Entry 5YUP (X-ray diffraction, 1.81 A resolution); this record covers chains H and L.

== Chain H ==
Protein: the heavy chain of the Fab fragment of FVIIa antibody mAb4F5
Source organism: Mus musculus
Notes: antibody fragment or engineered binder
Chain sequence (219 residues; each row starts with the number of its first residue):
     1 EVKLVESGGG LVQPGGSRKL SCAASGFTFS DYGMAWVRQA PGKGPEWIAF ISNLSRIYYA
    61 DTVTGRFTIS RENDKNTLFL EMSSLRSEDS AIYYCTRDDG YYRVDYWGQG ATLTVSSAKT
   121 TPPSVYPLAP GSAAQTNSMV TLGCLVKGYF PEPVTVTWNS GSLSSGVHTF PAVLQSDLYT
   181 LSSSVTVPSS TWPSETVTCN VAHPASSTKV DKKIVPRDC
Disulfides: Cys22-Cys95, Cys144-Cys199

== Chain L ==
Protein: the light chain of the Fab fragment of FVIIa antibody mAb4F5
Source organism: Mus musculus
Notes: antibody fragment or engineered binder
Chain sequence (215 residues; numbered 1 to 215; the number before each row is that of its first residue):
     1 DIVMTQSHKF LSTSVGNRVS ITCKASQDVG IGLVSWYQQK PGQSPKLLIH WASTRHTGVP
    61 DRFTGSGSGT DFTLTINNVQ SEDLATYFCQ QFSNYPLTFG SGTRLEIKRA DAAPTVSIFP
   121 PSSEQLTSGG ASVVCFLNNF YPKDINVKWK IDGSERQNGV LNSWTDQDSK DSTYSMSSTL
   181 TLTKDEYERH NSYTCEATHK TSTSPIVKSF NRDEC
Disulfides: Cys23-Cys89, Cys135-Cys195

== Chain H / chain L interface ==
Residue-residue contacts (65):
  Gln39(H) - Gln39(L)
  Pro45(H) - Phe88(L)
  Pro45(H) - Phe99(L)
  Trp47(H) - Tyr95(L)  hydrophobic
  Trp47(H) - Pro96(L)  hydrophobic
  Trp47(H) - Leu97(L)
  Trp47(H) - Phe99(L)
  Phe50(H) - Tyr95(L)
  Tyr58(H) - Tyr95(L)
  Tyr94(H) - Gln39(L)  hydrogen bond
  Tyr101(H) - Trp51(L)
  Tyr101(H) - Phe92(L)  hydrophobic
  Tyr102(H) - Gln90(L)  hydrogen bond (backbone-side chain)
  Tyr102(H) - Phe92(L)
  Tyr102(H) - Tyr95(L)
  Arg103(H) - Tyr37(L)
  Arg103(H) - His50(L)
  Arg103(H) - Trp51(L)
  Arg103(H) - Phe92(L)
  Val104(H) - Tyr37(L)  hydrogen bond (backbone-side chain)
  Val104(H) - Leu47(L)
  Asp105(H) - Leu47(L)
  Trp107(H) - Tyr37(L)
  Trp107(H) - Ser44(L)  hydrogen bond (backbone-side chain)
  Trp107(H) - Pro45(L)
  Gly108(H) - Ser44(L)
  Tyr126(H) - Ser122(L)
  Tyr126(H) - Glu124(L)
  Tyr126(H) - Gln125(L)
  Tyr126(H) - Ser128(L)
  Pro127(H) - Ser122(L)
  Pro127(H) - Glu124(L)
  Leu128(H) - Phe119(L)
  Leu128(H) - Val134(L)  hydrophobic
  Ala129(H) - Phe119(L)
  Pro130(H) - Phe119(L)
  Thr141(H) - Ser117(L)
  Thr141(H) - Phe119(L)
  Leu145(H) - Ser132(L)
  Lys147(H) - Gln125(L)
  His168(H) - Asn138(L)
  His168(H) - Asn139(L)  hydrogen bond
  His168(H) - Ser175(L)  hydrogen bond
  Phe170(H) - Phe136(L)  hydrophobic
  Phe170(H) - Asn138(L)
  Phe170(H) - Ser163(L)
  Phe170(H) - Thr165(L)
  Phe170(H) - Ser175(L)
  Phe170(H) - Met176(L)
  Phe170(H) - Ser177(L)
  Pro171(H) - Ser163(L)  hydrogen bond (backbone-side chain)
  Pro171(H) - Trp164(L)
  Val173(H) - Leu161(L)  hydrophobic
  Val173(H) - Asn162(L)
  Val173(H) - Ser163(L)
  Gln175(H) - Leu161(L)
  Ser182(H) - Phe136(L)
  Ser182(H) - Ser177(L)  hydrogen bond
  Ser183(H) - Phe136(L)
  Ser184(H) - Phe136(L)
  Ser184(H) - Asn138(L)  hydrogen bond
  Arg217(H) - Pro120(L)
  Arg217(H) - Cys215(L)
  Asp218(H) - Cys215(L)  hydrogen bond (backbone-side chain)
  Cys219(H) - Cys215(L)  hydrogen bond
Also at the interface, not in a pair above, chain H (39 interface residues in all): Val37, Glu46, Gly131, Ser132, Leu142, Gly143, Thr169
Also at the interface, not in a pair above, chain L (39 interface residues in all): His56, Gly100, Pro121, Asp168

== Summary ==
The chain H/chain L interface involves 39 residues from each chain, with 11 hydrogen bonds. Polar pairs
include Tyr94(H)-Gln39(L), Tyr102(H)-Gln90(L) and Val104(H)-Tyr37(L).
Here chain H is the heavy chain of the Fab fragment of FVIIa antibody mAb4F5 and chain L is the light chain of
the Fab fragment of FVIIa antibody mAb4F5, both from Mus musculus. Entry 5YUP (Crystal Structure of the Fab
fragment of FVIIa antibody mAb4F5) was determined by X-ray diffraction.
